Entry 4M4F (X-ray diffraction, 1.90 A resolution); this record covers chains A and B.

[Chain A]
Protein: Insulin
From: Bos taurus
Notes: fragment: Insulin A chain
UniProtKB: P01317 (INS_BOVIN); residues 1-21 here correspond to UniProt positions 85-105 (UniProt number = residue number + 84)
Sequence (21 residues; numbered 1 to 21; the number before each row is that of its first residue):
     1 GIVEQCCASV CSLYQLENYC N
Disulfide bonds: Cys-6/Cys-11

[Chain B]
Protein: Insulin
From: Bos taurus
Notes: fragment: Insulin B chain
UniProtKB: P01317 (INS_BOVIN); residues 1-30 here correspond to UniProt positions 25-54 (UniProt number = residue number + 24)
Sequence (30 residues; numbered 1 to 30; the number before each row is that of its first residue):
     1 FVNQHLCGSH LVEALYLVCG ERGFFYTPKA
Not modelled in the structure: 1, 30
Ion coordination: Cu ion near His-10 (its only coordinating residue here)

[Interface between chain A and chain B]
Inter-chain disulfides: Cys-7(A)/Cys-7(B), Cys-20(A)/Cys-19(B)
Pairs across the interface - 31 pairs, chain A then chain B:
  Val-3(A) / Leu-11(B)  hydrophobic
  Val-3(A) / Tyr-26(B)
  Val-3(A) / Thr-27(B)
  Val-3(A) / Pro-28(B)  hydrophobic
  Glu-4(A) / Pro-28(B)
  Glu-4(A) / Lys-29(B)  hydrogen bond (side chain-backbone)
  Cys-6(A) / Gln-4(B)
  Cys-6(A) / His-5(B)
  Cys-6(A) / Leu-6(B)  hydrogen bond (backbone-backbone)
  Cys-6(A) / Leu-11(B)  hydrophobic
  Cys-7(A) / His-5(B)  hydrogen bond (backbone-side chain)
  Cys-7(A) / Leu-6(B)  hydrogen bond (backbone-backbone)
  Cys-7(A) / Cys-7(B)  disulfide
  Ser-9(A) / His-5(B)
  Val-10(A) / Gln-4(B)
  Cys-11(A) / Asn-3(B)
  Cys-11(A) / Gln-4(B)  hydrogen bond (backbone-backbone)
  Leu-13(A) / Val-18(B)  hydrophobic
  Leu-16(A) / Leu-11(B)  hydrophobic
  Leu-16(A) / Ala-14(B)  hydrophobic
  Leu-16(A) / Leu-15(B)
  Glu-17(A) / Val-18(B)
  Tyr-19(A) / Phe-24(B)
  Tyr-19(A) / Phe-25(B)  hydrogen bond (backbone-backbone)
  Cys-20(A) / Cys-19(B)  disulfide
  Cys-20(A) / Arg-22(B)
  Cys-20(A) / Gly-23(B)
  Asn-21(A) / Arg-22(B)  hydrogen bond (backbone-side chain)
  Asn-21(A) / Gly-23(B)  hydrogen bond (backbone-backbone)
  Asn-21(A) / Phe-24(B)  hydrogen bond (side chain-backbone)
  Asn-21(A) / Phe-25(B)
Also at the interface, not in a pair above, chain A (15 interface residues in all): Ile-2, Ser-12

[Overview]
15 residues of chain A and 18 residues of chain B are in contact; the contacts include 2 disulfide bonds and 9
hydrogen bonds. Polar contacts include Glu-4(A)/Lys-29(B), Cys-7(A)/His-5(B) and Asn-21(A)/Arg-22(B).
Chain A is Insulin and chain B is Insulin, both from Bos taurus; the structure, Radiation damage study of Cu
T6-insulin - 0.01 MGy, was determined by X-ray diffraction, deposited together with 4M4H, 4M4I, 4M4J, 4M4L and
4M4M.
